8FS3 - chains A and E of the 10 polymer chains in the assembly; structure by electron microscopy, 2.93 A resolution.

== Chain A ==
Molecule: Checkpoint protein RAD24
Organism: Saccharomyces cerevisiae
UniProt: P32641 (RAD24_YEAST); residues 1-545 here = UniProt positions 1-545
Sequence (545 residues; each row starts with the number of its first residue):
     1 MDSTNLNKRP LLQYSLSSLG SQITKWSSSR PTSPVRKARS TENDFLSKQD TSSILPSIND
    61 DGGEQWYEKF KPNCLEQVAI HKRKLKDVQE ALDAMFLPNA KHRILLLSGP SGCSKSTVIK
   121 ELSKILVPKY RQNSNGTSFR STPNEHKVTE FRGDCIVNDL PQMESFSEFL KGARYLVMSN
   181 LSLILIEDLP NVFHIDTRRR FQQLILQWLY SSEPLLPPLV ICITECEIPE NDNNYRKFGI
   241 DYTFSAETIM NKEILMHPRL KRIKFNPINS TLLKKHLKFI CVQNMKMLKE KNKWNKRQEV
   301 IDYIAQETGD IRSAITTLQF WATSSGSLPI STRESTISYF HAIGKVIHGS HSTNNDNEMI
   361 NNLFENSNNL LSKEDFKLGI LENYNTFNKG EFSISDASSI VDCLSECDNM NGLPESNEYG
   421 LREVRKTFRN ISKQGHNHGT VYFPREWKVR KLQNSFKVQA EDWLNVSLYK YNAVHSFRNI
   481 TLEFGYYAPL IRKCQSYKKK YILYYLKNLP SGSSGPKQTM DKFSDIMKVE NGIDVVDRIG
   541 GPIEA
Unresolved in the structure: 1-62, 134-146, 500-532
Ion coordination: Mg2+: Ser116 (together with ATP-gamma-S)
Residues lining bound ligands: ATP-gamma-S (AGS; phosphothiophosphoric acid-adenylate ester): Tyr67, Phe70, Lys71, Pro72, Gln77, Val78, Ala79, Pro110, Ser111, Gly112, Cys113, Ser114, Lys115, Ser116, Thr117, Thr224, His276, Ile311, Arg312, Ile315

== Chain E ==
Molecule: Replication factor C subunit 5
Organism: Saccharomyces cerevisiae
UniProt: P38251 (RFC5_YEAST); numbering as in UniProt (aligned over 1-354)
Sequence (354 residues; numbered 1 to 354; the number before each row is that of its first residue):
     1 MSLWVDKYRP KSLNALSHNE ELTNFLKSLS DQPRDLPHLL LYGPNGTGKK TRCMALLESI
    61 FGPGVYRLKI DVRQFVTASN RKLELNVVSS PYHLEITPSD MGNNDRIVIQ ELLKEVAQME
   121 QVDFQDSKDG LAHRYKCVII NEANSLTKDA QAALRRTMEK YSKNIRLIMV CDSMSPIIAP
   181 IKSRCLLIRC PAPSDSEIST ILSDVVTNER IQLETKDILK RIAQASNGNL RVSLLMLESM
   241 ALNNELALKS SSPIIKPDWI IVIHKLTRKI VKERSVNSLI ECRAVLYDLL AHCIPANIIL
   301 KELTFSLLDV ETLNTTNKSS IIEYSSVFDE RLSLGNKAIF HLEGFIAKVM CCLD
Unresolved in the structure: 1, 124-130
Residues lining bound ligands:
  - ADP (adenosine-5'-diphosphate): Val5, Asp6, Tyr8, Arg9, Pro10, Ala15, Leu16, Ser17, His18, Pro44, Asn45, Gly46, Thr47, Gly48, Lys49, Lys50, Thr51, Arg52, Ile201, Leu230, Arg231, Leu234
  - ATP-gamma-S (AGS; phosphothiophosphoric acid-adenylate ester): Arg155, Glu159, Pro180, Arg184

== How chain A and chain E interact ==
Contacting residue pairs - 104 pairs, chain A then chain E:
  Glu374(A) with Lys337(E); Phe340(E)
  Lys377(A) with Phe340(E)
  Leu378(A) with Lys337(E); Phe340(E)
  Leu381(A) with Arg283(E), hydrogen bond (backbone-side chain); Ile339(E), hydrophobic
  Glu382(A) with Arg283(E), hydrogen bond (backbone-side chain)
  Tyr384(A) with Leu279(E); Arg283(E)
  Asn385(A) with Ile280(E); Arg283(E), hydrogen bond
  Lys389(A) with Asn277(E)
  Gly390(A) with Val276(E); Asn277(E)
  Phe392(A) with Val276(E)
  Ile394(A) with Leu279(E), hydrophobic; Met350(E), hydrophobic
  Ser395(A) with Cys351(E)
  Ser398(A) with Ala347(E)
  Val401(A) with Phe340(E); Glu343(E); Gly344(E)
  Asp402(A) with Phe328(E); Arg331(E), salt bridge; Lys348(E)
  Leu404(A) with Phe340(E), hydrophobic
  Ser405(A) with Phe328(E); Arg331(E), hydrogen bond; His341(E)
  Glu406(A) with Arg331(E)
  Asp408(A) with Gly335(E); Asn336(E), hydrogen bond (side chain-backbone); Lys337(E), hydrogen bond (side chain-backbone); His341(E), salt bridge
  Asn409(A) with Arg331(E), hydrogen bond (side chain-backbone); Leu334(E); Gly335(E); His341(E)
  Arg445(A) with Arg283(E); Ala284(E); Tyr287(E)
  Glu446(A) with Lys337(E), salt bridge
  Val449(A) with Tyr287(E), hydrophobic
  Leu452(A) with Ala291(E), hydrophobic
  Gln453(A) with Leu290(E), hydrogen bond (side chain-backbone); Ala291(E); Cys293(E)
  Phe456(A) with His292(E); Cys293(E), hydrophobic
  Lys457(A) with Cys293(E)
  Leu468(A) with Ile70(E), hydrophobic
  Tyr469(A) with Ile70(E)
  Tyr471(A) with Ser2(E); Asp6(E)
  Asn472(A) with Tyr66(E), hydrogen bond (side chain-backbone); Arg67(E)
  Ala473(A) with Asp6(E)
  Val474(A) with Leu68(E), hydrophobic; Glu95(E)
  His475(A) with Asp6(E), salt bridge
  Ser476(A) with Glu142(E)
  Arg478(A) with Pro295(E); Asn297(E); Ile298(E)
  Asn479(A) with Arg231(E)
  Thr481(A) with Cys293(E)
  Leu482(A) with Trp259(E), hydrogen bond (backbone-side chain); Ile298(E), hydrophobic
  Glu483(A) with Arg231(E), salt bridge; Val232(E)
  Phe484(A) with Leu3(E), hydrophobic; Arg231(E)
  Tyr486(A) with Ile255(E); Lys256(E); Pro257(E), hydrophobic; Asp258(E)
  Tyr487(A) with Leu235(E), hydrophobic; Met236(E); Ile255(E), hydrogen bond (side chain-backbone); Lys256(E); Pro257(E)
  Leu490(A) with Ile255(E), hydrophobic
  Ile491(A) with Glu238(E); Ser239(E); Leu242(E)
  Arg492(A) with Leu3(E)
  Cys494(A) with Leu242(E), hydrophobic; Asn243(E), hydrogen bond
  Tyr497(A) with Leu242(E), hydrogen bond (side chain-backbone); Glu245(E), hydrogen bond
  Lys498(A) with Leu242(E); Glu245(E); Leu246(E)
  Arg538(A) with Asp258(E), salt bridge
  Ile539(A) with His292(E)
  Gly540(A) with His292(E)
  Gly541(A) with His292(E)
  Ile543(A) with Asp258(E); Val262(E), hydrophobic; Asp288(E); His292(E)
  Glu544(A) with Asp288(E)
  Ala545(A) with Val285(E)
Interface residues without a listed pair, chain A (64 interface residues in all): Glu391, Ser393, Ala397, Asn411, Lys470, Phe477, Gln495, Pro542
Interface residues without a listed pair, chain E (66 interface residues in all): Val5, Asn45, Lys50, Val88, Asn229, Lys265, Ser275, Leu289, Ile294, Asp354

== Overview ==
64 residues of chain A face 66 of chain E across their interface, with 14 hydrogen bonds and 6 salt bridges.
Polar pairs include Asp402(A)-Arg331(E), Asp408(A)-His341(E) and Glu446(A)-Lys337(E). Bound to chain A:
ATP-gamma-S. Chain E binds ATP-gamma-S and ADP.
Here chain A is Checkpoint protein RAD24 and chain E is Replication factor C subunit 5, both from
Saccharomyces cerevisiae. Entry 8FS3 (Structure of S. cerevisiae Rad24-RFC loading the 9-1-1 clamp onto a
10-nt gapped DNA in step ...) was determined by electron microscopy (same publication as 8FS4, 8FS5, 8FS6,
8FS7 and 8FS8).
